Entry 7PKZ (electron microscopy, 9.80 A resolution (very low resolution: no residue pairs are listed; an interface is given only as per-side residue counts)); this record covers chains D and F of the 78 polymer chains in the assembly.

# Chain D (and F)
Name: Major vault protein
Organism: Rattus norvegicus
Notes: chain F of this document is another copy of the same molecule, construct and numbering; everything in this record applies to it too
UniProtKB: Q62667 (MVP_RAT); numbering as in UniProt (aligned over 1-861)
Amino-acid sequence (861 residues; each row starts with the number of its first residue):
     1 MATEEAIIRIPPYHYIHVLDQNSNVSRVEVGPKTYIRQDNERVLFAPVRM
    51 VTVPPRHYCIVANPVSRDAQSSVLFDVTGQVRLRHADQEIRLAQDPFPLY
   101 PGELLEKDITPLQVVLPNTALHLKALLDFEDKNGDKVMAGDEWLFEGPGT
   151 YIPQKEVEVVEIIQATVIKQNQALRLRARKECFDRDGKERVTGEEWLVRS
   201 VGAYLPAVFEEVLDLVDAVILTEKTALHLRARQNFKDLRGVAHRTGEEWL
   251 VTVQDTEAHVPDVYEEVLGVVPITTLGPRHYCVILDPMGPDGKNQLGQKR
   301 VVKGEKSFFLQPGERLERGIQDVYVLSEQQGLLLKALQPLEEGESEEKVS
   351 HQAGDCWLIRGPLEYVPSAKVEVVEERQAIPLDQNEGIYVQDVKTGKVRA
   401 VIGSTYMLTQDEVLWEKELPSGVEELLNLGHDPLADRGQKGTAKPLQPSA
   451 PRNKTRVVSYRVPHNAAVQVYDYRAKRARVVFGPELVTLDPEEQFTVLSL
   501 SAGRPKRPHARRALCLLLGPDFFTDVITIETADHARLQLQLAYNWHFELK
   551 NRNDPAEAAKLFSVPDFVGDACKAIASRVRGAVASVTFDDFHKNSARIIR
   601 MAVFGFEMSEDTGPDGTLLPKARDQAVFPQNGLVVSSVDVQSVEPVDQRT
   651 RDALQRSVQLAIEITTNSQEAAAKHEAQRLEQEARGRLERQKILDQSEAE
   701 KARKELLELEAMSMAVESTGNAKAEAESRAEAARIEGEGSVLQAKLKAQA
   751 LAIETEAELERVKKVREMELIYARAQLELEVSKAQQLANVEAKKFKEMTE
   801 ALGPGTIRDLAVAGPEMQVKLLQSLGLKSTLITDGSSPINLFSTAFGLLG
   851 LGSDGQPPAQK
Unresolved in the structure: 1-4, 429-448, 610-618, 816-861
Differences from the reference sequence: conflict A69 (Thr in Q62667), V77 (Ile in Q62667), L104 (Val in Q62667), D186 (Glu in Q62667), E189 (Gly in Q62667), R232 (Leu in Q62667), K236 (Arg in Q62667), A242 (Leu in Q62667)
From the paper describing this entry:
  - mutagenesis - D39A (Tm = 59 degC): unchanged stability
  - mutagenesis - E4K/E5K/I7N/D39K, I7K (Tm = 56 degC): decreased stability

# Interface between chain D and chain F
At this resolution (10 A) residue pairs are not listed: 155 residues of chain D and 160 of chain F lie at the interface.

# In short
155 residues of chain D and 160 residues of chain F are in contact. From the paper: E4K/E5K/I7N/D39K and I7K
of chain D reduce stability; D39A of chain D leaves stability unchanged.
Chain D and chain F are both Major vault protein (Rattus norvegicus); the structure, Vault structure in
committed conformation, was determined by electron microscopy (same publication as 7PKY and 7PKR).
